6VAD - chains A and B; structure by electron microscopy, 3.30 A resolution.

== Chain A ==
Name: Fanconi anemia, complementation group I
Source organism: Homo sapiens
Reference sequence: B7ZMF2 (B7ZMF2_HUMAN); numbering as in UniProt (aligned over 1-1328)
Chain sequence (1328 residues; numbered 1 to 1328; the number before each row is that of its first residue):
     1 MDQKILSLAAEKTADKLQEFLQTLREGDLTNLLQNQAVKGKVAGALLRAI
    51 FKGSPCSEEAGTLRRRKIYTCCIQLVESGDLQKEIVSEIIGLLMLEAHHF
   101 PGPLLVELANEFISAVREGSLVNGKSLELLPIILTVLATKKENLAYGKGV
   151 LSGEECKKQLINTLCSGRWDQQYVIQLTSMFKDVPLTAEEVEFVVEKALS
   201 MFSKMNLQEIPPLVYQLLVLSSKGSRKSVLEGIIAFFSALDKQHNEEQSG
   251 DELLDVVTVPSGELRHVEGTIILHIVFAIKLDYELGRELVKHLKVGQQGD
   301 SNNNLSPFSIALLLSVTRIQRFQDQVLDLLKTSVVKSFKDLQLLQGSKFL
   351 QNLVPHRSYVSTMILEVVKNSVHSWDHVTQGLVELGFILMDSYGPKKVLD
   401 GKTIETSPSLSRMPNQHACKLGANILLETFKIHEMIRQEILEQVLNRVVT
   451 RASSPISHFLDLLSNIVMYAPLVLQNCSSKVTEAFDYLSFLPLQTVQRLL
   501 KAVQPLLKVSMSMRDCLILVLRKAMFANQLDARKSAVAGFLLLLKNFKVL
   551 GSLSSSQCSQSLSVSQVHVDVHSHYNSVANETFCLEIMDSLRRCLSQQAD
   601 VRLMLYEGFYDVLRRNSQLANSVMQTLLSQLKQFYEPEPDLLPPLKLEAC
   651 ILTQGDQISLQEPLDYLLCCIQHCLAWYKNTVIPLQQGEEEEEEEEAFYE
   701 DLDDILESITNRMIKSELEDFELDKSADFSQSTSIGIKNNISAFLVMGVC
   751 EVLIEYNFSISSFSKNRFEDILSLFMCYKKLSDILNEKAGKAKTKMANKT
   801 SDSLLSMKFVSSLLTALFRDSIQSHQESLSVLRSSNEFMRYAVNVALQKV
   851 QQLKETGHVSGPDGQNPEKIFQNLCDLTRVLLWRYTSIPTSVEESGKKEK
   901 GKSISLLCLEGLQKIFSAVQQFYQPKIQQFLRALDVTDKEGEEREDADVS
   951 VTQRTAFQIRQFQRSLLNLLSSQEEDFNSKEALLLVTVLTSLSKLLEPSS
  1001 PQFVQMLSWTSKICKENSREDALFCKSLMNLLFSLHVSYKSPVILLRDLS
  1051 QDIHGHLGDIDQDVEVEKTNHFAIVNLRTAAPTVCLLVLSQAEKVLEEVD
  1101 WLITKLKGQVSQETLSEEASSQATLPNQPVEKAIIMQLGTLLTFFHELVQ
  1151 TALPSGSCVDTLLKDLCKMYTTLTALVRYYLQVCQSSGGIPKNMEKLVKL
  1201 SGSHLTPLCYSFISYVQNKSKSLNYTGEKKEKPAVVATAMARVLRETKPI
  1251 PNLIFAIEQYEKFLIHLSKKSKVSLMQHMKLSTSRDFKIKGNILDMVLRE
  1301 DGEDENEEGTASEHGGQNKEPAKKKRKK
Disordered / not traced: 147-150, 250-259, 400-407, 551-574, 685-695, 935-948, 1111-1125, 1221-1246, 1281-1328
Construct notes: conflict V136 (Ala in B7ZMF2), N476 (Ser in B7ZMF2), E638 (Lys in B7ZMF2), Q657 (Lys in B7ZMF2), L877 (Ile in B7ZMF2), V1235 (Ala in B7ZMF2), S1274 (Asn in B7ZMF2)
Reported in the primary citation:
  - mutagenesis - R1285Q: decreased stability in response to USP1-UAF1

== Chain B ==
Name: Fanconi anemia group D2 protein
Source organism: Homo sapiens
Reference sequence: Q9BXW9 (FACD2_HUMAN); residues 1-1451 here = UniProt positions 1-1451
Chain sequence (1451 residues; row label = number of the first residue in the row):
     1 MVSKRRLSKSEDKESLTEDASKTRKQPLSKKTKKSHIANEVEENDSIFVK
    51 LLKISGIILKTGESQNQLAVDQIAFQKKLFQTLRRHPSYPKIIEEFVSGL
   101 ESYIEDEDSFRNCLLSCERLQDEEASMGASYSKSLIKLLLGIDILQPAII
   151 KTLFEKLPEYFFENKNSDEINIPRLIVSQLKWLDRVVDGKDLTTKIMQLI
   201 SIAPENLQHDIITSLPEILGDSQHADVGKELSDLLIENTSLTVPILDVLS
   251 SLRLDPNFLLKVRQLVMDKLSSIRLEDLPVIIKFILHSVTAMDTLEVISE
   301 LREKLDLQHCVLPSRLQASQVKLKSKGRASSSGNQESSGQSCIILLFDVI
   351 KSAIRYEKTISEAWIKAIENTASVSEHKVFDLVMLFIIYSTNTQTKKYID
   401 RVLRNKIRSGCIQEQLLQSTFSVHYLVLKDMCSSILSLAQSLLHSLDQSI
   451 ISFGSLLYKYAFKFFDTYCQQEVVGALVTHICSGNEAEVDTALDVLLELV
   501 VLNPSAMMMNAVFVKGILDYLDNISPQQIRKLFYVLSTLAFSKQNEASSH
   551 IQDDMHLVIRKQLSSTVFKYKLIGIIGAVTMAGIMAADRSESPSLTQERA
   601 NLSDEQCTQVTSLLQLVHSCSEQSPQASALYYDEFANLIQHEKLDPKALE
   651 WVGQTICNDFQDAFVVDSCVVPEGDFPFPVKALYGLEEYDTQNGIAINLL
   701 PLLFSQDFAKDGGPVTSQESGQKLVSPLCLAPYFRLLRLCVERQHNGNLE
   751 EIDGLLDCPIFLTDLEPGEKLESMSAKERSFMCSLIFLTLNWFREIVNAF
   801 CQETSPEMKGKVLTRLKHIVELQIILEKYLAVTPDYVPPLGNFDVETLDI
   851 TPHTVTAISAKIRKKGKIERKQKTDGSKTSSSDTLSEEKNSECDPTPSHR
   901 GQLNKEFTGKEEKTSLLLHNSHAFFRELDIEVFSILHCGLVTKFILDTEM
   951 HTEATEVVQLGPPELLFLLEDLSQKLESMLTPPIARRVPFLKNKGSRNIG
  1001 FSHLQQRSAQEIVHCVFQLLTPMCNHLENIHNYFQCLAAENHGVVDGPGV
  1051 KVQEYHIMSSCYQRLLQIFHGLFAWSGFSQPENQNLLYSALHVLSSRLKQ
  1101 GEHSQPLEELLSQSVHYLQNFHQSIPSFQCALYLIRLLMVILEKSTASAQ
  1151 NKEKIASLARQFLCRVWPSGDKEKSNISNDQLHALLCIYLEHTESILKAI
  1201 EEIAGVGVPELINSPKDASSSTFPTLTRHTFVVFFRVMMAELEKTVKKIE
  1251 PGTAADSQQIHEEKLLYWNMAVRDFSILINLIKVFDSHPVLHVCLKYGRL
  1301 FVEAFLKQCMPLLDFSFRKHREDVLSLLETFQLDTRLLHHLCGHSKIHQD
  1351 TRLTQHVPLLKKTLELLVCRVKAMLTLNNCREAFWLGNLKNRDLQGEEIK
  1401 SQNSQESTADESEDDMSSQASKSKATEDGEEDEVSAGEKEQDSDESYDDS
  1451 D
Disordered / not traced: 1-44, 122-129, 312-336, 588-603, 708-725, 852-915, 947-959, 982-1000, 1043-1050, 1146-1149, 1216-1219, 1377-1451
Construct notes: conflict Q654 (His in Q9BXW9), N693 (Asp in Q9BXW9)
Swiss-Prot annotation at these positions:
  - modified residue: S8 (Phosphoserine), S222 (Phosphoserine), S592 (Phosphoserine), S594 (Phosphoserine), S717 (Phosphoserine), S1257 (Phosphoserine), S1401 (Phosphoserine), S1404 (Phosphoserine), S1412 (Phosphoserine), S1423 (Phosphoserine), T1426 (Phosphothreonine), S1435 (Phosphoserine)
  - cross-link: K561 (Glycyl lysine isopeptide (Lys-Gly) (interchain with G-Cter in ubiquitin))
  - natural variant: S126 (S126G: In FANCD2), R302 (R302W: In FANCD2), R1236 (R1236H: In FANCD2)
  - mutagenesis: S222 (S222A: Reduces phosphorylation by ATM. No effect on ubiquitination, foci formation or DNA repair ability, but impairs S-phase checkpoint activation), K561 (K561R: Abolishes ubiquitination; impairs chromatin binding, foci formation and DNA repair. Abolishes interaction with MTMR15/FAN1. No effect on S-222 phosphorylation by ATM), S1257 (S1257A: No effect on phosphorylation by ATM), S1401 (S1401A: Reduces phosphorylation by ATM; when associated with A-1404 and A-1418), S1404 (S1404A: Reduces phosphorylation by ATM; when associated with A-1401 and A-1418), S1418 (S1418A: Reduces phosphorylation by ATM; when associated with A-1401 and A-1404)

== Interface between chain A and chain B ==
Contacting residue pairs - 61 pairs, chain A then chain B:
  R48(A) with S619(B)
  E84(A) with E605(B); T608(B), hydrogen bond; Q609(B), hydrogen bond (side chain-backbone)
  S87(A) with R560(B)
  E88(A) with S612(B)
  G91(A) with R560(B)
  M94(A) with R560(B); K561(B); S564(B)
  L95(A) with S619(B); C620(B), hydrophobic
  E128(A) with L557(B); R560(B), salt bridge
  I132(A) with S564(B)
  K182(A) with D519(B), salt bridge
  D183(A) with K561(B), salt bridge
  Y215(A) with G516(B); D519(B), hydrogen bond
  V219(A) with D519(B); Y520(B)
  F277(A) with F513(B), hydrophobic
  L281(A) with T479(B); C482(B), hydrophobic; Y520(B)
  E442(A) with R355(B), salt bridge
  N446(A) with R355(B); K358(B)
  V449(A) with Y356(B), hydrophobic
  K480(A) with R355(B); Y356(B), hydrogen bond (backbone-side chain)
  E483(A) with S352(B); R355(B), salt bridge
  A484(A) with Y356(B)
  D486(A) with K283(B), salt bridge; H287(B)
  Y487(A) with H287(B), hydrogen bond; S352(B); A353(B); Y356(B), hydrophobic
  K523(A) with D247(B), salt bridge
  F526(A) with W182(B), hydrophobic; P216(B); S251(B); R253(B)
  N528(A) with S250(B); L252(B); R253(B), hydrogen bond
  R533(A) with R253(B)
  V578(A) with Q65(B)
  E581(A) with Y131(B)
  L585(A) with Y131(B)
  E586(A) with W182(B), hydrogen bond; E217(B)
  S590(A) with W182(B)
  R593(A) with W182(B); G220(B)
  Q618(A) with S130(B), hydrogen bond (backbone-backbone); Y131(B)
  N621(A) with R119(B), hydrogen bond
  Q625(A) with I73(B)
Interface residues without a listed pair, chain A (46 interface residues in all): I90, H98, K280, R318, L445, T450, R522, T582, D589, R592
Interface residues without a listed pair, chain B (49 interface residues in all): D71, K133, K137, K181, D184, L254, Y468, E472, V478, S483, T566, Q615

== Summary ==
Chain A and chain B form an interface of 46 and 49 residues respectively, with 9 hydrogen bonds and 7 salt
bridges. Polar pairs include E128(A)-R560(B), K182(A)-D519(B) and D183(A)-K561(B). From UniProt: 6 mutagenesis
sites on chain B. The paper reports that R1285Q of chain A reduces stability in response to USP1-UAF1.
Here chain A is Fanconi anemia, complementation group I and chain B is Fanconi anemia group D2 protein, both
from Homo sapiens. Entry 6VAD (Fanconi Anemia ID complex) was determined by electron microscopy, deposited
together with 6VAA.
